Entry 6PPH (electron microscopy, 3.80 A resolution); this record covers chains X and W of the 21 polymer chains in the assembly.

[Chain X (and W)]
Name: Major capsid protein
Source organism: Human herpesvirus 8
Notes: chain W of this document is another copy of the same molecule, construct and numbering; everything in this record applies to it too
UniProt: D0UZN7 (D0UZN7_HHV8); residue numbers follow UniProt; this construct covers 1-1376
Sequence (1376 residues; row label = number of the first residue in the row):
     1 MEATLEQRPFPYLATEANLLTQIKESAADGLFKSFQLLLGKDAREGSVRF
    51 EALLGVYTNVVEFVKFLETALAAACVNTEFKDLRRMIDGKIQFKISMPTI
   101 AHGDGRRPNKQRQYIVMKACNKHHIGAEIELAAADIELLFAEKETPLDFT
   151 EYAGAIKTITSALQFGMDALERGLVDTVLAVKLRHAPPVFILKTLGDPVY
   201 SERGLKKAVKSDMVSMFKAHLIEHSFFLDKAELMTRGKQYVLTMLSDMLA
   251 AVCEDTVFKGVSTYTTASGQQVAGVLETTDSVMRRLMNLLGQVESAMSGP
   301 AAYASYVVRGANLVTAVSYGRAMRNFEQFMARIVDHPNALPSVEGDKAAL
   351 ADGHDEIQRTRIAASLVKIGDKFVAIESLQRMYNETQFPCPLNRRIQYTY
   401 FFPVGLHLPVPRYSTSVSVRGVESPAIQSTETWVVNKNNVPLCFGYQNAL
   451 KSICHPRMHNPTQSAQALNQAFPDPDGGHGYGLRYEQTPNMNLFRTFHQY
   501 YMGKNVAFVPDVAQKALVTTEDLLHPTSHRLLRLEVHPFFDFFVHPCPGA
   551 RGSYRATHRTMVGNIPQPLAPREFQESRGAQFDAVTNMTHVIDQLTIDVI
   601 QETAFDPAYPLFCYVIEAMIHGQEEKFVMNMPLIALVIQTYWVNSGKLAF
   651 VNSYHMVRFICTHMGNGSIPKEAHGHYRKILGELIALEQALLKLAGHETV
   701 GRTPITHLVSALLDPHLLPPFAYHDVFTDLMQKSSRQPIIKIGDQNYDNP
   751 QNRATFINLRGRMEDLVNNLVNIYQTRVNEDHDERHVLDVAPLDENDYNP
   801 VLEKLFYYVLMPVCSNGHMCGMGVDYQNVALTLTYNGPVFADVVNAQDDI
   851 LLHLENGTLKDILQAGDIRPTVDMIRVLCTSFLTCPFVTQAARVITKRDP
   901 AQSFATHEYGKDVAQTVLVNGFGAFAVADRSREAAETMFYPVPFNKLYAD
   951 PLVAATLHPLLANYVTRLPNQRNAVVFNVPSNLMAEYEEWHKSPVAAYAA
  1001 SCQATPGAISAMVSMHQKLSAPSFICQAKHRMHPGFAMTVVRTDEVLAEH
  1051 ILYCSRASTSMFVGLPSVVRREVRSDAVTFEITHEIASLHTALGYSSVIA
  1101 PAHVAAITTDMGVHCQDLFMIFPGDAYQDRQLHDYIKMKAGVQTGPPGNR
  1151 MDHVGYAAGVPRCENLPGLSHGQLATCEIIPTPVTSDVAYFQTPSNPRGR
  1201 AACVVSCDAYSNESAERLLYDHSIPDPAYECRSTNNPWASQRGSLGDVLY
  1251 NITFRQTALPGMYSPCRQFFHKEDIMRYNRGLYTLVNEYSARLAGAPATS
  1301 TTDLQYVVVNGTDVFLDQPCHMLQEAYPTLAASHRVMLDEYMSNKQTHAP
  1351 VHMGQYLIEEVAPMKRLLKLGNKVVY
Unresolved in the structure: 1-2, 1142-1165, 1253-1261 (chain W: 1142-1163)

[Interface between chain X and chain W]
Contacting residue pairs (204):
  Phe-80(X) with Phe-50(W), hydrophobic
  Arg-85(X) with Val-48(W); Arg-49(W); Phe-50(W), hydrogen bond (backbone-backbone)
  Met-86(X) with Phe-50(W)
  Ile-87(X) with Arg-49(W); Phe-50(W), hydrogen bond (backbone-backbone)
  Asp-88(X) with Glu-51(W); Ala-52(W), hydrogen bond (backbone-backbone)
  Gly-89(X) with Ala-52(W)
  Lys-90(X) with Ala-52(W), hydrogen bond (backbone-backbone); Leu-53(W); Leu-54(W), hydrogen bond (backbone-backbone); Gly-55(W)
  Ile-91(X) with Gly-55(W); Tyr-57(W), hydrophobic
  Gln-92(X) with Gly-55(W), hydrogen bond (backbone-backbone); Val-56(W); Tyr-57(W), hydrogen bond (backbone-backbone)
  Phe-93(X) with Tyr-57(W)
  Lys-94(X) with Tyr-57(W), hydrogen bond (backbone-backbone); Thr-58(W), hydrogen bond (backbone-side chain); Asn-59(W)
  Ser-96(X) with Asn-59(W)
  Met-97(X) with Phe-165(W); Glu-385(W); Gln-387(W)
  Pro-98(X) with Val-61(W); Phe-165(W), hydrophobic; Glu-385(W); Thr-386(W)
  Thr-99(X) with Phe-165(W); Ala-169(W); Arg-172(W); Thr-386(W)
  Ile-100(X) with Ala-169(W); Arg-172(W); Asp-176(W); Met-382(W); Tyr-383(W), hydrophobic; Thr-386(W); Phe-388(W)
  Ala-101(X) with Ile-125(W); Gly-126(W); Ala-127(W), hydrophobic; Ala-169(W), hydrogen bond (backbone-backbone); Gly-173(W)
  His-102(X) with Asp-176(W)
  Gly-103(X) with His-124(W)
  Asp-104(X) with Thr-1312(W)
  Arg-106(X) with Thr-1312(W)
  Pro-108(X) with Glu-128(W)
  Asn-109(X) with Glu-128(W); Phe-388(W)
  Lys-110(X) with Glu-128(W), salt bridge; Glu-130(W); Thr-1079(W)
  Gln-111(X) with Glu-130(W), hydrogen bond (side chain-backbone); Ala-162(W); Phe-165(W)
  Cys-120(X) with Leu-54(W), hydrophobic
  Pro-198(X) with Asn-384(W)
  Val-199(X) with Asn-393(W); Glu-1049(W)
  Tyr-200(X) with Ala-1105(W), hydrogen bond (side chain-backbone); Ala-1106(W), hydrophobic
  Glu-202(X) with Cys-390(W); Asn-393(W), hydrogen bond
  Arg-203(X) with Pro-389(W); Arg-395(W); Asp-1313(W), salt bridge
  Lys-206(X) with Thr-1301(W)
  Lys-207(X) with Leu-1166(W), hydrogen bond (side chain-backbone); Pro-1167(W), hydrogen bond (side chain-backbone); Leu-1169(W); Asp-1303(W), salt bridge
  Ala-208(X) with Gln-1173(W); Thr-1301(W)
  Val-209(X) with Thr-1301(W)
  Ser-211(X) with Leu-1169(W), hydrogen bond (side chain-backbone); Ser-1170(W)
  Asp-212(X) with Lys-437(W), salt bridge; Ala-1106(W); Ile-1107(W)
  Ser-215(X) with Asn-438(W), hydrogen bond; Ser-1170(W), hydrogen bond (side chain-backbone); His-1171(W), hydrogen bond (side chain-backbone)
  Met-216(X) with Ala-1105(W); Ala-1106(W), hydrophobic
  Glu-223(X) with Lys-1369(W), salt bridge
  Ala-250(X) with Arg-284(W)
  Val-257(X) with Tyr-57(W), hydrophobic
  Phe-258(X) with Tyr-57(W)
  Ala-316(X) with Val-48(W)
  Val-317(X) with Arg-8(W); Pro-9(W); Val-48(W), hydrophobic
  Ser-318(X) with Arg-8(W); Phe-10(W)
  Tyr-319(X) with Arg-8(W)
  Gly-320(X) with Arg-8(W); Arg-49(W); Phe-50(W); Glu-51(W), hydrogen bond (backbone-backbone)
  Arg-321(X) with Phe-50(W); Glu-51(W), salt bridge
  Ala-322(X) with Phe-50(W), hydrophobic; Glu-51(W), hydrogen bond (backbone-backbone); Ala-52(W); Leu-53(W), hydrogen bond (backbone-backbone)
  Met-323(X) with Leu-53(W)
  Arg-324(X) with Leu-53(W), hydrogen bond (backbone-backbone); Leu-54(W)
  Phe-329(X) with Val-56(W), hydrophobic
  Ile-333(X) with Thr-150(W)
  Pro-337(X) with Ala-153(W); Lys-157(W)
  Ala-339(X) with Lys-157(W), hydrogen bond (backbone-side chain)
  Pro-341(X) with Val-60(W)
  Asp-352(X) with Tyr-57(W)
  Pro-411(X) with Ile-427(W), hydrophobic
  Arg-412(X) with Gly-421(W)
  Tyr-413(X) with Gly-421(W); His-1334(W); Arg-1335(W); Val-1336(W), hydrophobic
  Ser-414(X) with Val-419(W); Arg-420(W), hydrogen bond (backbone-backbone)
  Thr-415(X) with Ser-418(W); Val-419(W)
  Val-417(X) with Ser-418(W)
  Val-509(X) with His-697(W)
  Gln-514(X) with His-697(W)
  Thr-519(X) with Lys-1029(W), hydrogen bond (side chain-backbone); His-1030(W)
  Glu-521(X) with Gln-447(W), hydrogen bond; Arg-1031(W)
  Asp-522(X) with Lys-1029(W), salt bridge
  Thr-527(X) with Met-1138(W), hydrogen bond (side chain-backbone); Lys-1139(W)
  Arg-572(X) with Asn-587(W)
  Asp-606(X) with Arg-678(W), salt bridge
  Pro-607(X) with Arg-678(W)
  Ala-608(X) with Cys-661(W); Thr-662(W); Arg-678(W)
  Val-643(X) with Lys-671(W)
  Ser-645(X) with Lys-671(W)
  Gly-646(X) with Lys-671(W)
  Lys-647(X) with Arg-678(W)
  His-818(X) with Gln-689(W)
  Asp-867(X) with Gly-665(W); Asn-666(W), hydrogen bond (side chain-backbone)
  Asp-929(X) with Arg-658(W), salt bridge
  Arg-930(X) with Thr-662(W); His-663(W)
  Arg-932(X) with Asn-796(W); Asp-797(W), salt bridge
  Leu-952(X) with Gln-689(W)
  Ala-962(X) with Asn-796(W)
  Pro-969(X) with Thr-706(W); His-707(W)
  Asn-970(X) with His-697(W); Thr-699(W); Pro-704(W)
  Arg-972(X) with Leu-692(W); Leu-713(W)
  Ala-1000(X) with Lys-693(W)
  Ser-1001(X) with Asn-587(W)
  Cys-1002(X) with Asn-587(W)
  Gln-1003(X) with Thr-589(W)
  Phe-1062(X) with Leu-54(W), hydrophobic
  Leu-1089(X) with Leu-54(W), hydrophobic
  Ala-1189(X) with Arg-1335(W)
  Gln-1192(X) with Gly-1371(W)
  Thr-1193(X) with Val-440(W)
  Ser-1206(X) with Leu-1169(W), hydrogen bond (side chain-backbone)
  Cys-1207(X) with Pro-1167(W)
  Ser-1214(X) with Pro-1167(W)
  Arg-1217(X) with Asn-1165(W); Pro-1167(W)
  Leu-1218(X) with Pro-1167(W), hydrophobic; Gly-1168(W)
  Ile-1224(X) with Asn-1165(W); Pro-1167(W)
  Pro-1227(X) with Gly-1168(W); Ser-1170(W), hydrogen bond (backbone-side chain); His-1171(W), hydrogen bond (backbone-side chain)
  Ala-1228(X) with Ser-1170(W); His-1171(W)
  Tyr-1229(X) with Val-440(W); Leu-442(W), hydrophobic
  Glu-1230(X) with Leu-442(W); Leu-1174(W)
  Cys-1231(X) with Cys-443(W), hydrogen bond (side chain-backbone); Asn-448(W), hydrogen bond
  Gln-1346(X) with Lys-1373(W), hydrogen bond (backbone-side chain)
  Thr-1347(X) with Ser-1343(W)
  His-1348(X) with Lys-1373(W)
  Pro-1350(X) with Asp-1339(W)
  Met-1353(X) with Arg-420(W)
  Glu-1359(X) with Asn-1372(W)
  Glu-1360(X) with Asn-1372(W)
  Val-1361(X) with Gly-1371(W)
Also at the interface, not in a pair above, chain X (133 interface residues in all): Arg-112, Ser-246, Asn-338, Leu-340, Val-343, Leu-350, Glu-423, Leu-517, His-525, Gln-601, Asn-644, Gln-864, Pro-959, Asn-963, Val-976, Thr-1091, Lys-1345
Also at the interface, not in a pair above, chain W (138 interface residues in all): Glu-6, Pro-11, Glu-62, Ile-129, Thr-160, Ser-161, Leu-170, Val-417, Val-422, Asn-439, Pro-441, Ala-584, Val-585, Gly-667, His-674, Glu-698, Glu-795, Val-801, Leu-1047, Thr-1108, Asp-1110, Gly-1112, Val-1113, His-1114, Ala-1140, Gly-1172, Phe-1315, Glu-1340, Met-1342

[Overview]
133 residues of chain X and 138 residues of chain W are in contact, with 35 hydrogen bonds and 10 salt
bridges. Polar pairs include Lys-110(X)/Glu-128(W), Arg-203(X)/Asp-1313(W) and Lys-207(X)/Asp-1303(W).
Chain X and chain W are both Major capsid protein (Human herpesvirus 8); the structure, Kaposi's
sarcoma-associated herpesvirus (KSHV), C1 penton vertex register, CATC-binding structure, was determined by
electron microscopy (same publication as 6PPB, 6PPD and 6PPI).
